Entry 3DSF (X-ray diffraction, 2.80 A resolution); this record covers chains L and H of the 3 polymer chains in the assembly.

Chain L:
Protein: Fab fragment of anti-osteopontin antibody 23C3, Light chain
Source organism: Mus musculus
Notes: antibody fragment or engineered binder
Sequence (213 residues; each row starts with the number of its first residue):
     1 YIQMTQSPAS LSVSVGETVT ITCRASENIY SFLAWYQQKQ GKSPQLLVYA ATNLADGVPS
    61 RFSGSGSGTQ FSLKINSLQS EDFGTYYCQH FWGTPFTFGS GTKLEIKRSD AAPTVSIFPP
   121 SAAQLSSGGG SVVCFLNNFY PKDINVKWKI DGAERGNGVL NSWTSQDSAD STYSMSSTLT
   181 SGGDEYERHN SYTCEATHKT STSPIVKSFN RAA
Disulfide bonds: Cys-23/Cys-88, Cys-134/Cys-194

Chain H:
Protein: Fab fragment of anti-osteopontin antibody 23C3, Heavy chain
Source organism: Mus musculus
Notes: antibody fragment or engineered binder
Sequence (216 residues; row label = number of the first residue in the row):
     1 EVQLVESGGG LVQPKGSLKI SCAASGFTFN IYAMNWVRQA PGKGLEWVAR IRSQSNNYTT
    61 YYADSVKDRF TISRDDSQSM LYLQMNNLKT EDTAMYYCVR QMGDYWGQGT TLTVSSAVKT
   121 PPSVYPLAPG GGAISNSMVT LGCLVNGYFP EPVTVTWNAG SLGSGVHTFP AVLQSDLYTL
   181 SSSVTVPVST WPSEAVTCNV AHPASATSVD KAISPV
Disulfide bonds: Cys-22/Cys-98, Cys-143/Cys-198
Covalent attachments: N-acetylglucosamine (NAG) linked to Asn-57

Interface between chain L and chain H:
Pairs across the interface - 62 pairs, chain L then chain H:
  Tyr-1(L) with Asp-64(H), hydrogen bond
  Tyr-36(L) with Met-102(H), hydrogen bond (side chain-backbone); Gly-103(H); Trp-106(H)
  Gln-38(L) with Gln-39(H), hydrogen bond; Tyr-97(H)
  Lys-42(L) with Tyr-97(H)
  Ser-43(L) with Tyr-97(H); Gly-107(H), hydrogen bond (side chain-backbone)
  Pro-44(L) with Leu-45(H), hydrophobic; Trp-106(H)
  Leu-46(L) with Gly-103(H); Asp-104(H)
  Tyr-87(L) with Gln-39(H); Gly-44(H); Leu-45(H), hydrophobic
  Phe-91(L) with Met-102(H), hydrophobic
  Thr-94(L) with Trp-47(H); Tyr-61(H); Tyr-62(H)
  Pro-95(L) with Trp-47(H), hydrophobic
  Phe-96(L) with Trp-47(H); Arg-50(H)
  Phe-98(L) with Val-37(H), hydrophobic; Leu-45(H); Trp-47(H); Trp-106(H), hydrophobic
  Thr-114(L) with Asn-136(H)
  Ser-116(L) with Thr-140(H), hydrogen bond
  Phe-118(L) with Leu-127(H); Ala-128(H); Thr-140(H)
  Pro-119(L) with Ala-128(H)
  Ser-121(L) with Tyr-125(H); Pro-126(H), hydrogen bond (side chain-backbone)
  Ala-123(L) with Lys-211(H)
  Gln-124(L) with Tyr-125(H); Asn-146(H)
  Ser-131(L) with Leu-144(H)
  Val-133(L) with Leu-127(H), hydrophobic
  Phe-135(L) with Phe-169(H), hydrophobic; Ser-181(H); Ser-182(H); Ser-183(H)
  Asn-137(L) with His-167(H); Ser-183(H)
  Asn-138(L) with His-167(H), hydrogen bond
  Leu-160(L) with Val-172(H), hydrophobic; Gln-174(H)
  Ser-162(L) with Phe-169(H); Pro-170(H); Ala-171(H)
  Trp-163(L) with Pro-170(H)
  Thr-164(L) with Phe-169(H)
  Ser-174(L) with His-167(H), hydrogen bond; Phe-169(H)
  Met-175(L) with Phe-169(H)
  Ser-176(L) with Phe-169(H)
  Lys-207(L) with Ser-135(H), hydrogen bond
  Ser-208(L) with Gly-130(H)
  Phe-209(L) with Gly-130(H); Gly-131(H)
Other interface residues (no listed pair), chain L (40 interface residues in all): Gln-89, Ile-117, Ser-127, Thr-178, Asn-210
Other interface residues (no listed pair), chain H (44 interface residues in all): Lys-43, Glu-46, Gln-108, Pro-129, Ala-133, Leu-141, Gly-142, Thr-168

Overview:
40 residues of chain L face 44 of chain H across their interface; the contacts include 9 hydrogen bonds. Polar
pairs include Tyr-1(L)/Asp-64(H), Tyr-36(L)/Met-102(H) and Gln-38(L)/Gln-39(H). Covalently linked
N-acetylglucosamine: at Asn-57(H).
Chain L is Fab fragment of anti-osteopontin antibody 23C3, Light chain and chain H is Fab fragment of
anti-osteopontin antibody 23C3, Heavy chain, both from Mus musculus; the structure, Crystal structure of
anti-osteopontin antibody 23C3 in complex with W43A mutated epitope peptide, was determined by X-ray
diffraction.
